PDB entry 6ZZA | X-ray diffraction, 2.49 A resolution | chain A

== Chain A ==
Protein: CBS domain-containing protein
From: Streptococcus agalactiae
Reference sequence: A0A076YWK5 (A0A076YWK5_STRAG); residue numbers follow UniProt; this construct covers 2-157
Sequence (176 residues; each row starts with the number of its first residue; numbers below 1 keep their minus sign (Met-18 is residue -18)):
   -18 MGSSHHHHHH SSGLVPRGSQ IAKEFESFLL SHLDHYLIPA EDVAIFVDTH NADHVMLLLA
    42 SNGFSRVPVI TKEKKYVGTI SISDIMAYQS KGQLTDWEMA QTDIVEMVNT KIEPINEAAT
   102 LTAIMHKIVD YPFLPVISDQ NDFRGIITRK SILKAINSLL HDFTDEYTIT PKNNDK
Unresolved in the structure: -18 to -2, 149-157
Sequence notes: initiating methionine (-18); expression tag (-17 to 1)
Ligand contacts: c-di-AMP (2BA; (2R,3R,3aS,5R,7aR,9R,10R,10aS,12R,14aR)-2,9-bis(6-amino-9H-purin-9-yl)octahydro-2H,7H-difuro[3,2-d:3',2'-j][1,3,7,9,2,8 ]tetraoxadiphosphacyclododecine-3,5,10,12-tetrol 5,12-dioxide): Ile19, Asp23, Val24, Ala25, Asn43, Gly44, Phe45, Ser46, Arg47, Val48, Pro49, Val110, Asp111, Pro113, Phe114, Ile127, Thr129, Arg130, Lys131

== Overview ==
Ligands of chain A: c-di-AMP.
Chain A is CBS domain-containing protein (Streptococcus agalactiae); the structure, Crystal structure of CbpB
in complex with c-di-AMP, was determined by X-ray diffraction together with 6ZZ9 from the same study.
